Entry 9PB9 (electron microscopy, 3.45 A resolution); this record covers chains K and L of the 12 polymer chains in the assembly.

[Chain K (and L)]
Molecule: Alpha-soluble NSF attachment protein
Organism: Rattus norvegicus
Notes: chain L of this document is another copy of the same molecule, construct and numbering; everything in this record applies to it too
UniProtKB: P54921 (SNAA_RAT); residues 1-295 here = UniProt positions 1-295
Sequence (296 residues; row label = number of the first residue in the row; numbering starts at 0):
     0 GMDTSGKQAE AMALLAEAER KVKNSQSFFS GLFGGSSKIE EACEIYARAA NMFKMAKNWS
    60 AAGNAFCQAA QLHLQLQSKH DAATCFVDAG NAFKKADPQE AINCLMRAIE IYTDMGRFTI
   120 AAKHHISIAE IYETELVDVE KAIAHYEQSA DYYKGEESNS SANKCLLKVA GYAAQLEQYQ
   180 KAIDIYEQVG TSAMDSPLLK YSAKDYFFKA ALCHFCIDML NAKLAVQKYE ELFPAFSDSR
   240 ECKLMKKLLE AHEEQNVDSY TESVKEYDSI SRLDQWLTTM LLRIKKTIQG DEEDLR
Unresolved in the structure: 25-37, 289-295 (chain L: 24-35, 287-295)
Construct notes: expression tag (0)

[Chain K / chain L interface]
Pairs across the interface - 8 pairs, chain K then chain L:
  R47(K) - D113(L)  salt bridge
  N50(K) - G115(L)
  K53(K) - F117(L)
  M54(K) - T112(L)
  M54(K) - F117(L)  hydrophobic
  K56(K) - D150(L)
  W58(K) - G154(L)
  K94(K) - E156(L)  salt bridge
Also at the interface, not in a pair above, chain L (9 interface residues in all): M114, E155

[Overview]
The interface between chain K and chain L involves 7 residues on one side and 9 on the other; the contacts
include 2 salt bridges. Among the polar pairs are R47(K)-D113(L) and K94(K)-E156(L).
Both chains are Alpha-soluble NSF attachment protein (Rattus norvegicus). Entry 9PB9 (21bin20S complex
(NSF-alphaSNAP-2:1 syntaxin-1a:SNAP-25), non-hydrolyzing, class 8) was determined by electron microscopy
together with 9OJR, 9OJU, 9OJZ, 9OK3, 9OK5, 9OKC and 17 further entries from the same study.
